Entry 6U1X (electron microscopy, 3.00 A resolution); this record covers chains A and P.

[Chain A]
Protein: RNA-directed RNA polymerase L
From: Vesicular stomatitis Indiana virus (strain San Juan)
Notes: EC 2.7.7.48, 2.1.1.56, 2.7.7.88, 2.1.1.296
Reference sequence: P03523 (L_VSIVA); numbering as in UniProt (aligned over 1-2109)
Sequence (2109 residues; each row starts with the number of its first residue):
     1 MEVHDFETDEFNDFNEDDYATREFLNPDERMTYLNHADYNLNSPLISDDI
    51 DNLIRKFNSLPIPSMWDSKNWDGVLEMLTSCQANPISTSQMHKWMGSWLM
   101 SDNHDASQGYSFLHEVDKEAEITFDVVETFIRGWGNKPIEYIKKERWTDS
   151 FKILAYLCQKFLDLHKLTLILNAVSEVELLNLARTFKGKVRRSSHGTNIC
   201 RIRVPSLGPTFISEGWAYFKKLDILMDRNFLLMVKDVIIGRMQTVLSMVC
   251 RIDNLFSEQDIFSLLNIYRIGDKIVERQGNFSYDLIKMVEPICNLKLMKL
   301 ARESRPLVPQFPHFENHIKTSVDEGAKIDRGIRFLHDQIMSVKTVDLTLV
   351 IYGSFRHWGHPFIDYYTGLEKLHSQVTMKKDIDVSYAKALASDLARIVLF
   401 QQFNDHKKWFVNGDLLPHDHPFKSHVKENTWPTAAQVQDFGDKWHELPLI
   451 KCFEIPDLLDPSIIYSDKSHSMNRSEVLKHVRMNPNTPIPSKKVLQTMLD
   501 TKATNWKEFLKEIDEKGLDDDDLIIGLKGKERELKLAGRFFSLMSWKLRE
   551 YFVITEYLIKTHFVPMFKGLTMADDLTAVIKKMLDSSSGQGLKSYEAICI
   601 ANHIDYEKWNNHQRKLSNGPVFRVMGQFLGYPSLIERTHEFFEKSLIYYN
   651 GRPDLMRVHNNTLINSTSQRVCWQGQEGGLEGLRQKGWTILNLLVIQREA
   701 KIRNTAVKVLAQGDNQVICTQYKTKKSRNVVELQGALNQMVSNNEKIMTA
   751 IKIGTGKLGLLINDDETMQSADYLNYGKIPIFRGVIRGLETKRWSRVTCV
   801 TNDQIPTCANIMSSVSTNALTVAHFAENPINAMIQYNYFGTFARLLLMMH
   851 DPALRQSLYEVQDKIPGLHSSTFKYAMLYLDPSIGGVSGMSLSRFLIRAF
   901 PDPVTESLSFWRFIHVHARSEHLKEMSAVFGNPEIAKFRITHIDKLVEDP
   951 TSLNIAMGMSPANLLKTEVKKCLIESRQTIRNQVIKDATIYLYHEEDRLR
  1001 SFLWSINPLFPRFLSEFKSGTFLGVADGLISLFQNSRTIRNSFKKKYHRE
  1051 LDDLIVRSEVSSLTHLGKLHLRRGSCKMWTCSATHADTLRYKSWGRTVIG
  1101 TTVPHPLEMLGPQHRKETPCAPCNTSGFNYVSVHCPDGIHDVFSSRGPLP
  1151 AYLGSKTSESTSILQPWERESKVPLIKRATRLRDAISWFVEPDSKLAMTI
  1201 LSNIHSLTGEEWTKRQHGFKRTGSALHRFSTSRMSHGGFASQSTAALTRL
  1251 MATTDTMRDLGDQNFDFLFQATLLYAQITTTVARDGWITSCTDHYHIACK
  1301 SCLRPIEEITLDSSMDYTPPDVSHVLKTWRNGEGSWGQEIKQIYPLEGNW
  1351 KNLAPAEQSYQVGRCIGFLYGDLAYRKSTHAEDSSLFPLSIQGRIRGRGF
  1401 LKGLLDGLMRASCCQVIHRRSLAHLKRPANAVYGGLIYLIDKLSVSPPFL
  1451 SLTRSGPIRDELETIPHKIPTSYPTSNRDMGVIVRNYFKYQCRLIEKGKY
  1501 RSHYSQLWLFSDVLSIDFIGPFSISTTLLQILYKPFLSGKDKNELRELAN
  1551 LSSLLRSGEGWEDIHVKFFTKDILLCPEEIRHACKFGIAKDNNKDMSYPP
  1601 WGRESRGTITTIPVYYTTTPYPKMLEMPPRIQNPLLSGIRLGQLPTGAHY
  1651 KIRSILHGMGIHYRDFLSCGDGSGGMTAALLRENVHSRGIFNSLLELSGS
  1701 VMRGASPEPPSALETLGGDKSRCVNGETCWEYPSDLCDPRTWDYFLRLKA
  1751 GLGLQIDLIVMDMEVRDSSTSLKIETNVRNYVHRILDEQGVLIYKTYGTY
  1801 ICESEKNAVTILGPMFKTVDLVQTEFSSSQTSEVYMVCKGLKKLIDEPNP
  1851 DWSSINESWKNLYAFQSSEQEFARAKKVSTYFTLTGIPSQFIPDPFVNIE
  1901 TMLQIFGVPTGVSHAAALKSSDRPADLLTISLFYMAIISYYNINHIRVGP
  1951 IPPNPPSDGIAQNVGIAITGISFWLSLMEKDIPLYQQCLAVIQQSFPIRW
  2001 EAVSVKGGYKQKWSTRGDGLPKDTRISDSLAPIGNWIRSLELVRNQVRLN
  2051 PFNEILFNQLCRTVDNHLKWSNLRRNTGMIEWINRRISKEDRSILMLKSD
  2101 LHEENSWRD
Unresolved in the structure: 1-34, 1212-1216, 1333-1338, 1591-1595
Construct notes: conflict Arg228 (Pro in P03523), Asp467 (His in P03523), Leu548 (Phe in P03523), Arg549 (Pro in P03523), Arg670 (Pro in P03523), Phe910 (Ser in P03523), Ala1026 (Pro in P03523), Gly1348 (Ala in P03523), Ala1589 (Pro in P03523)
Curated features (UniProtKB/Swiss-Prot):
  - region: Tyr1152 to Phe1189 (priming-capping loop)
  - active site: His1227 (Nucleophile), Lys1651 (For mRNA (nucleoside-2'-O-)-methyltransferase 2), Asp1762 (For mRNA (nucleoside-2'-O-)-methyltransferase 2), Lys1795 (For mRNA (nucleoside-2'-O-)-methyltransferase 2), Glu1833 (For mRNA (nucleoside-2'-O-)-methyltransferase 2)
  - binding site (Mg(2+)): Asp605, Asp714
  - binding site (Zn(2+)): Cys1081, Glu1108, Cys1120, Cys1123, His1294, His1296, Cys1299, Cys1302
  - binding site (ATP): Leu1667 to Met1676
  - site: Asn704 (Interaction with the phosphoprotein), Arg1183 (Important for escaping from the 3'-terminal leader promotter followed by the formation of a stable leaderRNA elongation complex), Arg1419 (Interaction with the phosphoprotein), Arg1427 (Interaction with the phosphoprotein), Glu1496 (Interaction with the phosphoprotein), Gly1911 (Interaction with the phosphoprotein), Asp1981 (Interaction with the phosphoprotein), Lys2022 (Interaction with the phosphoprotein), Leu2097 (Interaction with the phosphoprotein), Lys2098 (Interaction with the phosphoprotein)
Bound ions: Zn2+ site 1: Cys1081, Glu1108, Cys1299, Cys1302; Zn2+ site 2: Cys1120, Cys1123, His1294, His1296
What the authors report for this chain:
  - catalytic residues: His1227 (citing earlier work)

[Chain P]
Protein: Phosphoprotein
From: Vesicular stomatitis Indiana virus (strain San Juan)
Reference sequence: P03520 (PHOSP_VSIVA); residue numbers follow UniProt; this construct covers 1-265
Sequence (265 residues; each row starts with the number of its first residue):
     1 MDNLTKVREYLKSYSRLDQAVGEIDEIEAQRAEKSNYELFQEDGVEEHTK
    51 PSYFQAADDSDTESEPEIEDNQGLYAQDPEAEQVEGFIQGPLDDYADEEV
   101 DVVFTSDWKPPELESDEHGKTLRLTSPEGLSGEQKSQWLSTIKAVVQSAK
   151 YWNLAECTFEASGEGVIMKERQITPDVYKVTPVMNTHPSQSEAVSDVWSL
   201 SKTSMTFQPKKASLQPLTISLDELFSSRGEFISVGGDGRMSHKEAILLGL
   251 RYKKLYNQARVKYSL
Unresolved in the structure: 1-48, 57-81, 90-93, 106-265
Curated features (UniProtKB/Swiss-Prot):
  - region: Arg171 to Ala193 (Hinge), Ala245 to Leu265 (Interaction with the Nucleoprotein-RNA and template-binding)
  - site (Involved in oligomerization): Trp138, Thr141
  - modified residue: Tyr14 (Phosphotyrosine), Ser60 (Phosphoserine), Thr62 (Phosphothreonine), Ser64 (Phosphoserine), Ser226 (Phosphoserine), Ser227 (Phosphoserine), Ser233 (Phosphoserine)
What the authors report for this chain:
  - mutagenesis - Y53A, Y53D, Y53F: unchanged catalytic activity on in vitro transcription by L-P

[How chain A and chain P interact]
Pairs across the interface - 55 pairs, chain A then chain P:
  Asn704(A) with Gly86(P); Phe87(P), hydrogen bond (backbone-backbone); Ile88(P), hydrogen bond (side chain-backbone)
  Ala706(A) with Phe87(P), hydrophobic
  Gln739(A) with Gln83(P)
  Asn743(A) with Val84(P)
  Tyr1375(A) with Tyr95(P)
  Arg1419(A) with Tyr95(P)
  Arg1420(A) with Asp97(P), salt bridge
  Arg1427(A) with Asp101(P), salt bridge
  Ala1429(A) with Val102(P), hydrophobic
  Asn1430(A) with Asp97(P); Val100(P), hydrogen bond (side chain-backbone); Asp101(P); Val102(P), hydrogen bond (side chain-backbone)
  Ala1431(A) with Asp97(P)
  Tyr1433(A) with Val100(P), hydrophobic
  Gly1434(A) with Ala96(P)
  Ile1437(A) with Val100(P), hydrophobic
  Tyr1438(A) with Asp94(P); Tyr95(P), hydrophobic
  Glu1496(A) with Val102(P); Val103(P), hydrogen bond (backbone-backbone)
  Lys1497(A) with Val103(P); Phe104(P)
  Gly1498(A) with Val103(P), hydrogen bond (backbone-backbone); Phe104(P)
  Tyr1533(A) with Phe104(P)
  Pro1535(A) with Phe104(P), hydrophobic
  Pro1909(A) with Glu99(P)
  Thr1910(A) with Glu99(P), hydrogen bond (side chain-backbone); Val100(P)
  Gly1911(A) with Glu99(P), hydrogen bond (backbone-backbone)
  Ser1957(A) with Gln89(P)
  Glu1979(A) with Pro51(P); Ser52(P)
  Asp1981(A) with Tyr53(P), hydrogen bond
  Lys2022(A) with Glu85(P), salt bridge
  Pro2051(A) with Ser52(P)
  Phe2052(A) with Ser52(P)
  Arg2074(A) with Gln55(P)
  Ile2083(A) with Tyr53(P), hydrophobic
  Asn2084(A) with Gln55(P)
  Arg2086(A) with Gln55(P)
  Ile2094(A) with Gln83(P)
  Met2096(A) with Glu85(P)
  Leu2097(A) with Val84(P), hydrophobic; Glu85(P), hydrogen bond (backbone-backbone)
  Lys2098(A) with Glu85(P); Gly86(P), hydrogen bond (side chain-backbone); Phe87(P)
  Ser2099(A) with Glu85(P), hydrogen bond (backbone-backbone); Phe87(P)
  Asp2100(A) with Phe87(P)
  Leu2101(A) with Phe87(P), hydrophobic
Interface residues without a listed pair, chain A (48 interface residues in all): Lys701, Thr705, Lys746, Gln1415, Lys1534, Pro1956, Leu1975, Leu1984
Interface residues without a listed pair, chain P (23 interface residues in all): Phe54, Glu82
From the paper, about this interface:
  - residue pairs: Arg1419(A)-Tyr95(P), Tyr1438(A)-Tyr95(P) (pi stacking), Pro1535(A)-Phe104(P) (hydrophobic contact), Gly1911(A)-Glu99(P) (hydrogen bond), Asp1981(A)-Tyr53(P) (hydrogen bond), Lys2022(A)-Glu85(P) (salt bridge)
  - interface residues, chain P: Thr49(P), Glu82(P), Val84(P), Phe87(P), Asp94(P), Val102(P)

[Overview]
48 residues of chain A face 23 of chain P across their interface; the contacts include 12 hydrogen bonds and 3
salt bridges. Among the polar pairs are Arg1420(A)-Asp97(P), Arg1427(A)-Asp101(P) and Lys2022(A)-Glu85(P). The
paper describes a contact between Arg1419(A) and Tyr95(P); pi stacking between Tyr1438(A) and Tyr95(P); a
hydrophobic contact between Pro1535(A) and Phe104(P). From the paper: the catalytic residue His1227(A); Y53A,
Y53D and Y53F of chain P leave catalytic activity on in vitro transcription by L-P unchanged.
Chain A is RNA-directed RNA polymerase L and chain P is Phosphoprotein, both from Vesicular stomatitis Indiana
virus (strain San Juan); the structure, Structure of the Vesicular Stomatitis Virus L Protein in Complex with
Its Phosphoprotein Cofactor (3.0 A ..., was determined by electron microscopy.
